Entry 8RLU (X-ray diffraction, 2.35 A resolution); this record covers chains A and D of the 5 polymer chains in the assembly.

Chain A:
Name: HLA class I histocompatibility antigen, alpha chain E
From: Homo sapiens
Reference sequence: P13747 (HLAE_HUMAN); residues 1-276 here correspond to UniProt positions 22-297 (UniProt number = residue number + 21)
Sequence (276 residues; row label = number of the first residue in the row):
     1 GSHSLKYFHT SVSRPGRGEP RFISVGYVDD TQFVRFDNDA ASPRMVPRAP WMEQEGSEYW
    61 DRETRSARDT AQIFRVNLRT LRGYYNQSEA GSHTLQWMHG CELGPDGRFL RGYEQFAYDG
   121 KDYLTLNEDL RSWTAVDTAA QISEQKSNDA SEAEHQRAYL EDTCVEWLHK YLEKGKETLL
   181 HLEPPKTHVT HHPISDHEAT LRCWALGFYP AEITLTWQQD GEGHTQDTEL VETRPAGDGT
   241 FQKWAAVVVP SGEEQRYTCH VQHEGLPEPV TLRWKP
Disulfides: C101-C164, C203-C259

Chain D:
Name: T cell receptor alpha variable 12-2, T cell receptor alpha chain MC.7.G5
From: Homo sapiens
Reference sequence: chimeric construct of A0A075B6T6, P0DTU3: residues 2-91 from A0A075B6T6 (TVAL2_HUMAN) positions 23-112 (UniProt number = residue number + 21); residues 110-198 from P0DTU3 positions 132-220 (UniProt number = residue number + 22)
Sequence (199 residues; row label = number of the first residue in the row; numbering starts at 0):
     0 MAKEVEQNSG PLSVPEGAIA SLNCTYSDRG SVSFFWYRQY SGKSPELIMS IYLNGLKEDG
    60 RFTAQLNKAS QYVSLLIRDS QPSDSATYLC AVGNHNTGNM LTFGGGTRLM VKPHIQNPDP
   120 AVYQLRDSKS SDKSVCLFTD FDSQTNVSQS KDSDVYITDK CVLDMRSMDF KSNSAVAWSN
   180 KSDFACANAF NNSIIPEDT
Unresolved in the structure: 0-1, 191-198
Disulfides: C23-C89, C135-C185
Construct notes: initiating methionine (0); expression tag (1); variant V31 (Gln52 in A0A075B6T6), S49 (Phe70 in A0A075B6T6), L52 (Ser73 in A0A075B6T6), L55 (Asp76 in A0A075B6T6), G92, N93, H94, N95, T96, G97, N98, M99, L100, T101, F102, G103, G104, G105, T106, R107, L108, M109, H113 (Asn135 in P0DTU3), C160 (Thr182 in P0DTU3)

How chain A and chain D interact:
Pairs across the interface (15; chain A residue first):
  R62(A) - H94(D)
  R62(A) - N95(D)  hydrogen bond
  R65(A) - H94(D)  hydrogen bond (side chain-backbone)
  R65(A) - N95(D)  hydrogen bond (side chain-backbone)
  R65(A) - T96(D)
  R65(A) - G97(D)
  S66(A) - H94(D)
  E154(A) - Y51(D)
  E154(A) - K56(D)  salt bridge
  H155(A) - Y51(D)  hydrogen bond
  R157(A) - L52(D)
  A158(A) - Y51(D)
  A158(A) - L52(D)  hydrophobic
  E161(A) - L52(D)
  D162(A) - K67(D)  salt bridge
Interface residues without a listed pair, chain A (10 interface residues in all): T163
Interface residues without a listed pair, chain D (10 interface residues in all): V31, S49

Summary:
The chain A/chain D interface involves 10 residues from each chain; the contacts include 4 hydrogen bonds and
2 salt bridges. Among the polar pairs are E154(A)-K56(D), D162(A)-K67(D) and R62(A)-N95(D).
Chain A is HLA class I histocompatibility antigen, alpha chain E and chain D is T cell receptor alpha variable
12-2, T cell receptor alpha chain MC.7.G5, both from Homo sapiens; the structure, TCR in complex with
HLA-E*01:03 bound to HBV envelope 371-379 S3N peptide, was determined by X-ray diffraction (same publication
as 8RLT and 8RLV).
